4R95 - chain A; structure by X-ray diffraction, 1.99 A resolution.

[Chain A]
Name: Beta-secretase 1
Organism: Homo sapiens
Notes: EC 3.4.23.46
Reference sequence: P56817 (BACE1_HUMAN); numbering as in UniProt (aligned over 41-454)
Sequence (414 residues; numbered 41 to 454; the number before each row is that of its first residue):
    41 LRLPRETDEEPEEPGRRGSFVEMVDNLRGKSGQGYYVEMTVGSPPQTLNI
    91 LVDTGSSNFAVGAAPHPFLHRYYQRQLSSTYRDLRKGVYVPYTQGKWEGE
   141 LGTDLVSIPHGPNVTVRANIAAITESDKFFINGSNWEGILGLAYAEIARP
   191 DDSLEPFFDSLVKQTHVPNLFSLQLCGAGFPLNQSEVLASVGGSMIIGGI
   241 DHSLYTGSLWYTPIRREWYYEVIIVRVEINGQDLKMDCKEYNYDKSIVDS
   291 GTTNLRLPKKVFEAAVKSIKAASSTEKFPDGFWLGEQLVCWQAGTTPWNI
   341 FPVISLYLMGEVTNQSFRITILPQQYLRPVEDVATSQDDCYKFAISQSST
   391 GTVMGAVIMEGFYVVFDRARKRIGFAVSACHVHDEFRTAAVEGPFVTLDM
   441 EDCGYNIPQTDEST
Not modelled in the structure: 41-57, 373-375, 448-454
Curated features (UniProtKB/Swiss-Prot):
  - active site: Asp-93, Asp-289
  - modified residue (N6-acetyllysine): Lys-126, Lys-275, Lys-279, Lys-285, Lys-299, Lys-300, Lys-307
  - glycosylation (N-linked (GlcNAc...) asparagine): Asn-153, Asn-172, Asn-223, Asn-354
  - mutagenesis: Asp-93 (D93N: Decreases beta-cleaved soluble APP production), Asp-284 (D284N: Almost abolishes beta-cleaved soluble APP production)
Disulfide bonds: Cys-216/Cys-420, Cys-278/Cys-443, Cys-330/Cys-380
Small-molecule neighbours: 3KW ((2E,5R)-5-(2-cyclohexylethyl)-2-imino-3-methyl-5-{[(1S,3R)-3-(quinolin-2-ylamino)cyclohexyl]methyl}imidazolidin-4-one): Leu-91, Asp-93, Gly-95, Ser-96, Val-130, Tyr-132, Gln-134, Lys-168, Phe-169, Phe-170, Ile-171, Trp-176, Ile-179, Ile-187, Arg-189, Tyr-259, Asp-289, Gly-291, Thr-292

[Overview]
Chain A binds compound 3KW. From UniProt: active-site residues Asp-93 and Asp-289 and 2 mutagenesis sites.
Chain A is Beta-secretase 1 (Homo sapiens); the structure, BACE-1 in complex with
2-(((1R,3S)-3-(((R)-4-(2-cyclohexylethyl)-2-iminio-1-methyl-5-oxoimidazolidin-4-yl)methyl)cyclohexyl)amino)quinolin-1-ium,
was determined by X-ray diffraction (same publication as 4R8Y, 4R91, 4R92 and 4R93).
